PDB entry 9E1V | electron microscopy, 3.10 A resolution | chains I and W of the 11 polymer chains in the assembly

== Chain I ==
Molecule: 151-nt DNA strand
Organism: Homo sapiens
Sequence (151 nucleotides; each row starts with the number of its first residue; numbers below 1 keep their minus sign (DC-74 is residue -74)):
   -74 CACAGGATGT ATATATCTGA CACGTGCCTG GAGACTAGGG AGTAATCCCC TTGGCGGTTA
   -14 AAACGCGGGG GACAGCGCGT ACGTGCGTTT AAGCGGTGCT AGAGCTGTCT ACGACCAATT
    46 GAGCGGCCTC GGCACCGGGA TTCTCCAGGG C

== Chain W ==
Protein: SWI/SNF-related matrix-associated actin-dependent regulator of chromatin subfamily A member 5
Organism: Homo sapiens
Reference sequence: O60264 (SMCA5_HUMAN); residue numbers follow UniProt; this construct covers 1-1052
Amino-acid sequence (1052 residues; row label = number of the first residue in the row):
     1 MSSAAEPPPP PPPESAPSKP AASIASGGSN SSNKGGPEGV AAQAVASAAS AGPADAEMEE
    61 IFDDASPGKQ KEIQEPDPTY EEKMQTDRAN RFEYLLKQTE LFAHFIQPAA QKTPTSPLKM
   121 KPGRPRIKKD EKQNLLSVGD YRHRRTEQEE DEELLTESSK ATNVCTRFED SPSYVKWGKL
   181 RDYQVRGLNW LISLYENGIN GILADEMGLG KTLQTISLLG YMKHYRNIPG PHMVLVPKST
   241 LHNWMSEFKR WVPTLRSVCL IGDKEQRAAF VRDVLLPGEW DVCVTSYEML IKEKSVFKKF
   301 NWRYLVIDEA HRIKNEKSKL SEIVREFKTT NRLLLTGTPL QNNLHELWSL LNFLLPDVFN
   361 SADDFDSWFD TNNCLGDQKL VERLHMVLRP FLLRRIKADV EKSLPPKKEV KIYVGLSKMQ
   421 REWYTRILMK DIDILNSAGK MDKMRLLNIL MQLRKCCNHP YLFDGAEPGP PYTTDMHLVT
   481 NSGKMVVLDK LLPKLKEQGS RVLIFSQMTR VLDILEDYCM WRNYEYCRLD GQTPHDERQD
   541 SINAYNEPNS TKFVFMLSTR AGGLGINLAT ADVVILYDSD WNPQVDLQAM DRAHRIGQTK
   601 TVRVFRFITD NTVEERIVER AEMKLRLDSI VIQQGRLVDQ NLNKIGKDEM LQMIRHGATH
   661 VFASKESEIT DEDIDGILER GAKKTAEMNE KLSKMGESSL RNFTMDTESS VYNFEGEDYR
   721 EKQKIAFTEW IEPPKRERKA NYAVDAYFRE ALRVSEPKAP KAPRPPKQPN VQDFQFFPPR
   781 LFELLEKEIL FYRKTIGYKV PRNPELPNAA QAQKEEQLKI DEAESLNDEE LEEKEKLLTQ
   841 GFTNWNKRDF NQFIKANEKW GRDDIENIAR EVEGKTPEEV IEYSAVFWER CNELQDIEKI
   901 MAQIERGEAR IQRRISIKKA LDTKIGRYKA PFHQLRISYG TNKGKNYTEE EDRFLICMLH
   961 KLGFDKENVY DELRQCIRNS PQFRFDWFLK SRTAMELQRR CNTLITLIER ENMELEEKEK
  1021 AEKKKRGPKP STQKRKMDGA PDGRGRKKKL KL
Unresolved in the structure: 1-167, 364-376, 431-442, 635-1052
Small-molecule neighbours: ADP (adenosine-5'-diphosphate): Arg181, Tyr183, Gln184, Gly208, Leu209, Gly210, Lys211, Thr212, Leu213, Asn243, Glu247, Trp251, Ile596
UniProt features mapped onto this chain:
  - motif: Asp308 to His311 (DEAH box)
  - binding site (ATP): Asp205 to Thr212
  - modified residue: Ser2 (N-acetylserine), Ser66 (Phosphoserine), Thr113 (Phosphothreonine), Ser116 (Phosphoserine), Ser137 (Phosphoserine), Ser171 (Phosphoserine), Lys440 (N6-acetyllysine), Ser755 (Phosphoserine), Ser825 (Phosphoserine)
  - cross-link (Glycyl lysine isopeptide (Lys-Gly)): Lys83 (interchain with G-Cter in SUMO2), Lys644 (interchain with G-Cter in SUMO2), Lys647 (interchain with G-Cter in SUMO2), Lys694 (interchain with G-Cter in SUMO2), Lys722 (interchain with G-Cter in SUMO2), Lys735 (interchain with G-Cter in SUMO2), Lys966 (interchain with G-Cter in SUMO2)
  - mutagenesis: Lys211 (K211R: Abolishes ATP hydrolysis. Binds to chromatin itself, but abolishes the chromatin binding of the cohesin complex component RAD21)
What the authors report for this chain:
  - mutagenesis - R620A/K624A: decreased catalytic activity on remodeling
  - mutagenesis - K455A, R538A: decreased catalytic activity (chromatin remodeling activity)

== Interface between chain I and chain W ==
Residue-residue contacts (23):
  DC-58(I) with Lys299(W), salt bridge to the phosphate
  DG20(I) with Arg312(W), phosphate contact; Lys319(W), phosphate contact
  DG21(I) with Arg312(W), salt bridge to the phosphate; Ser318(W), phosphate contact; Lys319(W), hydrogen bond to the phosphate; Leu320(W), hydrogen bond to the phosphate
  DT22(I) with Asn315(W), phosphate contact; Arg560(W), phosphate contact
  DG23(I) with Gln341(W), phosphate contact; Asn342(W), hydrogen bond to the phosphate; Met451(W), base contact; Arg560(W), hydrogen bond to the phosphate; Trp581(W), phosphate contact; Asn582(W), hydrogen bond to the phosphate
  DC24(I) with Asn342(W), hydrogen bond to the phosphate; Trp581(W), phosphate contact; Asn582(W), phosphate contact; Lys624(W), salt bridge to the phosphate
  DT25(I) with Trp581(W), phosphate contact; Arg616(W), salt bridge to the phosphate; Arg620(W), salt bridge to the phosphate
  DA26(I) with Arg616(W), salt bridge to the phosphate
Interface residues without a listed pair, chain I (9 interface residues in all): DT-57
Interface residues without a listed pair, chain W (18 interface residues in all): Lys294, Lys314, Leu450

== Overview ==
The interface between chain I and chain W involves 9 residues on one side and 18 on the other, with 6 hydrogen
bonds and 6 salt bridges. Polar pairs include DG21(I)-Lys319(W), DG21(I)-Leu320(W) and DG23(I)-Asn342(W). The
paper reports that K455A and R538A of chain W reduce catalytic activity (chromatin remodeling activity);
R620A/K624A of chain W reduce catalytic activity on remodeling.
Here chain I is a 151-nt DNA strand and chain W is SWI/SNF-related matrix-associated actin-dependent regulator
of chromatin subfamily A member 5, both from Homo sapiens. Entry 9E1V (Snf2h bound nucleosome complex -
ClassC2) was determined by electron microscopy (same publication as 9E1L, 9E1M, 9E1N, 9E1O, 9E1P, 9E1Q and 4
further entries).
